PDB entry 5IJS | X-ray diffraction, 2.20 A resolution | chain A

[Chain A]
Protein: Ectonucleotide pyrophosphatase/phosphodiesterase family member 2
Organism: Rattus norvegicus
Notes: EC 3.1.4.39
UniProtKB: Q64610 (ENPP2_RAT), isoform Q64610-2; residues 36-862 here = UniProt positions 36-862
Chain sequence (827 residues; numbered 36 to 862; the number before each row is that of its first residue):
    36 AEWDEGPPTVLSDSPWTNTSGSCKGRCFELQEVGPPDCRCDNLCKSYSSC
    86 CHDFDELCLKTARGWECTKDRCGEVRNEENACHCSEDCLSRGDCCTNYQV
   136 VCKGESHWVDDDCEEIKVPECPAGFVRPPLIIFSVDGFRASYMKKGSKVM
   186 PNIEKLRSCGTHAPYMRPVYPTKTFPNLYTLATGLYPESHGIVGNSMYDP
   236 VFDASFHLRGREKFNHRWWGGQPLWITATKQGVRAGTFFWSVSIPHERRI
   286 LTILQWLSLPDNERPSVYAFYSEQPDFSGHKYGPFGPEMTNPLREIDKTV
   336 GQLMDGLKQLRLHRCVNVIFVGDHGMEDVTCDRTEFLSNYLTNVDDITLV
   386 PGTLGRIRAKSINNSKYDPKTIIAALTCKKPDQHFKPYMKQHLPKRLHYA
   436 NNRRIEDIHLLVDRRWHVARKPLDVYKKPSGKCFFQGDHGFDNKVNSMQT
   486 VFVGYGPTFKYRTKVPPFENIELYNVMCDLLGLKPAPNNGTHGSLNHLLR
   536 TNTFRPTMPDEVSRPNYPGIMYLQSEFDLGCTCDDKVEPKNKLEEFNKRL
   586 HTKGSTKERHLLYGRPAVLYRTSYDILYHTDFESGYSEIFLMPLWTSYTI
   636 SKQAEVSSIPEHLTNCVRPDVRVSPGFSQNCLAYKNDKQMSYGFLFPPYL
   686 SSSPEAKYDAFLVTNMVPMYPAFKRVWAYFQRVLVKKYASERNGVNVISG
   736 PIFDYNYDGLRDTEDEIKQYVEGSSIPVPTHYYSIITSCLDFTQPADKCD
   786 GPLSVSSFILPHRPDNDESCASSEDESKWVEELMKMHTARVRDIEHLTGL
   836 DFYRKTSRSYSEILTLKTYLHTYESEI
Not modelled in the structure: 36-55, 458-467, 569-578, 860-862
Construct notes: engineered mutation A410 (Asn in Q64610), A806 (Asn in Q64610); cloning artifact (581, 591)
Modified positions: T209 (threoninevanadate; 6BR)
Curated features (UniProtKB/Swiss-Prot):
  - motif: R126 to D128 (Cell attachment site)
  - binding site (Zn(2+)): D171, D311, H315, D358, H359, H474
  - binding site (1-(9Z-octadecenoyl)-sn-glycero-3-phosphate): N230, D311, H474
  - binding site (1-hexadecanoyl-sn-glycero-3-phosphate): N230, D311, H474
  - binding site (1-tetradecanoyl-sn-glycerol 3-phosphate): N230, D311, H474
  - glycosylation (N-linked (GlcNAc...) asparagine): N53, N398, N524
  - mutagenesis: D171 (D171N: Abolishes lysophospholipase D activity), D311 (D311N: Abolishes lysophospholipase D activity), H315 (H315Q: 20% of wild-type lysophospholipase D activity), K430 (K430A: Impaired secretion. No effect on lysophospholipase activity)
Disulfides: C58-C75, C62-C93, C73-C86, C79-C85, C102-C119, C107-C137, C117-C130, C123-C129, C148-C194, C156-C350, C366-C468, C413-C805, C566-C666, C774-C784
Covalent attachments: N-acetylglucosamine (NAG) linked to N524
Ion coordination: Zn2+ site 1: D171, T209, D358, H359; Zn2+ site 2: T209, D311, H315, H474; Na+ site 1: Y669, D672, M675; Ca2+: D739, N741, D743, L745, D747; Na+ site 2: N801, S804, S807
Ligand contacts: 7alpha-hydroxycholesterol (5JK): L78, S81, F210, Y214, K248, F249, H251, W254, P258, W260, I261, F274, W275, S276, V277

[Summary]
Ligands of chain A: 7alpha-hydroxycholesterol. N-acetylglucosamine is covalently linked to N524. D171, T209,
D358 and H359 coordinate Zn2+ site 1. UniProt lists 6 Zn2+-binding residues, 3 residues binding
1-(9Z-octadecenoyl)-sn-glycero-3-phosphate, 3 residues binding 1-hexadecanoyl-sn-glycero-3-phosphate and 3
residues binding 1-tetradecanoyl-sn-glycerol 3-phosphate.
Chain A is Ectonucleotide pyrophosphatase/phosphodiesterase family member 2 (Rattus norvegicus); the
structure, Crystal structure of autotaxin with orthovanadate bound as a trigonal bipyramidal intermediate
analog, was determined by X-ray diffraction, deposited together with 5IJQ.
